PDB entry 5X6E | X-ray diffraction, 2.99 A resolution | chains M and O of the 4 polymer chains in the assembly

[Chain M]
Name: Listeriolysin positive regulatory factor A
Source organism: Listeria monocytogenes
UniProtKB: Q4TVQ0 (Q4TVQ0_LISMN); residues 1-237 here = UniProt positions 1-237
Sequence (237 residues; numbered 1 to 237; the number before each row is that of its first residue):
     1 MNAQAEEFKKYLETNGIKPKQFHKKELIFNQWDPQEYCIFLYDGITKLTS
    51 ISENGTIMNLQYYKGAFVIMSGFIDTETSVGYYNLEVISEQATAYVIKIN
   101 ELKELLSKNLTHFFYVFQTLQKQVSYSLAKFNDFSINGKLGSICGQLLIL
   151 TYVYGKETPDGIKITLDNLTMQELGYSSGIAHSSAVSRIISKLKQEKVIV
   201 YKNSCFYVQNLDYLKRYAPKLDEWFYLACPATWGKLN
Disordered / not traced: 1
Ligand contacts: glutathione (GSH): Gln-61, Tyr-62, Tyr-63, Lys-64, Ala-66, Phe-67, Lys-122, Gln-123, Tyr-126, Lys-130, Gln-146, Ile-149, Leu-150, Tyr-154, Trp-224, Cys-229
Reported in the primary citation:
  - binding site for glutathione: Gln-61, Tyr-62 to Ala-66, Phe-67, Lys-122, Tyr-126, Tyr-154, Trp-224

[Chain O]
Molecule: 29-nt DNA strand
Sequence (29 nucleotides; each row starts with the number of its first residue):
     1 CATCGTCGTTAACAAATGTTAATGCCTAC

[Chain M / chain O interface]
Residue-residue contacts (15; chain M residue first):
  Gly-138(M) with DT17(O), phosphate contact
  Lys-139(M) with DT17(O), hydrogen bond to the phosphate; DG18(O), salt bridge to the phosphate
  Leu-140(M) with DA16(O), phosphate contact; DT17(O), phosphate contact
  His-182(M) with DG18(O), sugar contact; DT19(O), salt bridge to the phosphate; DT20(O), phosphate contact
  Ser-184(M) with DT19(O), base contact; DT20(O), hydrogen bond to the base; DA21(O), base contact
  Ala-185(M) with DT19(O), base contact
  Arg-188(M) with DT17(O), sugar contact; DG18(O), hydrogen bond to the base; DT19(O), hydrogen bond to the base
Other interface residues (no listed pair), chain M (9 interface residues in all): Ile-180, Ala-181

[Summary]
9 residues of chain M face 6 of chain O across their interface; the contacts include 4 hydrogen bonds and 2
salt bridges. Polar contacts include Ser-184(M)/DT20(O), Arg-188(M)/DG18(O) and Arg-188(M)/DT19(O). Ligands of
chain M: glutathione. From the paper: a binding site for glutathione at Gln-61(M), Tyr-62(M) and Phe-67(M)
among others.
Chain M is Listeriolysin positive regulatory factor A (Listeria monocytogenes) and chain O is a 29-nt DNA
strand; the structure, Crystal structure of PrfA-DNA binary complex, was determined by X-ray diffraction,
deposited together with 5X6D.
